PDB entry 4Y74 | X-ray diffraction, 2.70 A resolution | chains S and T of the 34 polymer chains in the assembly

[Chain S]
Molecule: Proteasome subunit alpha type-6
Source organism: Saccharomyces cerevisiae (strain ATCC 204508 / S288c)
Notes: EC 3.4.25.1
Reference sequence: P40302 (PSA6_YEAST); residues 0-233 here correspond to UniProt positions 1-234 (UniProt number = residue number + 1)
Sequence (234 residues; row label = number of the first residue in the row; numbering starts at 0):
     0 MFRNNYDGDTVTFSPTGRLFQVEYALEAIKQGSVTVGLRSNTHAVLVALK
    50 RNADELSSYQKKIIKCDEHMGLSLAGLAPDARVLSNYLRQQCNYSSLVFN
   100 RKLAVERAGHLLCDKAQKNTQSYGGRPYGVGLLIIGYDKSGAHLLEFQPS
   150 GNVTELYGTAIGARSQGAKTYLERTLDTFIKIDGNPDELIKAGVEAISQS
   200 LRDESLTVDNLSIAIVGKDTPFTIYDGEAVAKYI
Unresolved in the structure: 0-2
Swiss-Prot annotation at these positions:
  - modified residue: Ser13 (Phosphoserine)
  - cross-link: Lys190 (Glycyl lysine isopeptide (Lys-Gly) (interchain with G-Cter in ubiquitin))

[Chain T]
Molecule: Probable proteasome subunit alpha type-7
Source organism: Saccharomyces cerevisiae (strain ATCC 204508 / S288c)
Notes: EC 3.4.25.1
Reference sequence: P21242 (PSA7_YEAST); residues -3 to 284 here correspond to UniProt positions 1-288 (UniProt number = residue number + 4)
Sequence (288 residues; row label = number of the first residue in the row; numbers below 1 keep their minus sign (Met-3 is residue -3)):
    -3 MTSIGTGYDLSNSVFSPDGRNFQVEYAVKAVENGTTSIGIKCNDGVVFAV
    47 EKLITSKLLVPQKNVKIQVVDRHIGCVYSGLIPDGRHLVNRGREEAASFK
    97 KLYKTPIPIPAFADRLGQYVQAHTLYNSVRPFGVSTIFGGVDKNGAHLYM
   147 LEPSGSYWGYKGAATGKGRQSAKAELEKLVDHHPEGLSAREAVKQAAKII
   197 YLAHEDNKEKDFELEISWCSLSETNGLHKFVKGDLLQEAIDFAQKEINGD
   247 DDEDEDDSDNVMSSDDENAPVATNANATTDQEGDIHLE
Unresolved in the structure: -3 to 1, 245-284
Swiss-Prot annotation at these positions:
  - modified residue: Thr-2 (N-acetylthreonine)

[Chain S / chain T interface]
Pairs across the interface (64):
  Asn4(S) - Leu6(T)
  Tyr5(S) - Asp5(T)  hydrogen bond
  Tyr5(S) - Leu6(T)  hydrophobic
  Thr9(S) - Arg126(T)
  Val10(S) - Gln19(T)
  Val10(S) - Asn123(T)
  Val10(S) - Ser124(T)
  Val10(S) - Val125(T)
  Val10(S) - Arg126(T)
  Thr11(S) - Leu6(T)
  Thr11(S) - Gln19(T)
  Phe12(S) - Gln19(T)
  Phe12(S) - Tyr22(T)
  Phe12(S) - Ala23(T)  hydrophobic
  Phe12(S) - Leu77(T)  hydrophobic
  Phe12(S) - Arg126(T)
  Phe12(S) - Pro127(T)
  Phe12(S) - Gly129(T)
  Ser13(S) - Tyr22(T)
  Pro14(S) - Tyr22(T)  hydrophobic
  Pro14(S) - Lys25(T)
  Thr15(S) - Lys25(T)
  Gly16(S) - Tyr22(T)
  Gly16(S) - Lys25(T)
  Gly16(S) - Ala26(T)
  Leu18(S) - Leu77(T)  hydrophobic
  Leu18(S) - Arg126(T)
  His109(S) - Arg82(T)  hydrogen bond
  Cys112(S) - Arg82(T)
  Asp113(S) - Arg82(T)  salt bridge
  Asp113(S) - Asn86(T)
  Gln116(S) - Pro79(T)
  Gln116(S) - Asp80(T)
  Gln116(S) - His83(T)  hydrogen bond
  Thr119(S) - Arg126(T)  hydrogen bond (backbone-side chain)
  Gln120(S) - His119(T)
  Gln120(S) - Val125(T)
  Gln120(S) - Arg126(T)  hydrogen bond (backbone-backbone)
  Gln120(S) - Phe128(T)
  Ser121(S) - Ser124(T)
  Tyr122(S) - Ser124(T)  hydrogen bond (backbone-backbone)
  Ser149(S) - Pro79(T)
  Gly150(S) - Pro79(T)
  Asn151(S) - Ile78(T)
  Asn151(S) - Pro79(T)
  Thr153(S) - Leu55(T)
  Thr153(S) - Asn60(T)
  Glu154(S) - Val56(T)
  Glu154(S) - Lys59(T)
  Glu154(S) - Asn60(T)  hydrogen bond (backbone-side chain)
  Leu155(S) - Leu54(T)
  Leu155(S) - Leu55(T)  hydrophobic
  Leu155(S) - Val56(T)
  Tyr156(S) - Leu54(T)  hydrogen bond (backbone-backbone)
  Tyr156(S) - Leu55(T)
  Tyr156(S) - Val56(T)
  Tyr156(S) - Pro57(T)
  Gly157(S) - Leu54(T)
  Lys168(S) - Leu54(T)
  Leu171(S) - Leu54(T)
  Glu172(S) - Ser52(T)  hydrogen bond
  Glu172(S) - Lys53(T)  hydrogen bond (side chain-backbone)
  Glu172(S) - Leu54(T)
  Leu175(S) - Lys53(T)
Interface residues without a listed pair, chain S (37 interface residues in all): Arg38, Glu105, Lys117, His142, Val152, Phe178

[In short]
The interface between chain S and chain T involves 37 residues on one side and 30 on the other, with 10
hydrogen bonds and 1 salt bridge. Polar contacts include Asp113(S)-Arg82(T), Tyr5(S)-Asp5(T) and
His109(S)-Arg82(T).
Chain S is Proteasome subunit alpha type-6 and chain T is Probable proteasome subunit alpha type-7, both from
Saccharomyces cerevisiae (strain ATCC 204508 / S288c); the structure, Yeast 20S proteasome in complex with
Ac-LAL-ep, was determined by X-ray diffraction (same publication as 4Y69, 4Y6A, 4Y6V, 4Y6Z, 4Y70, 4Y75 and 34
further entries).
